6LA7 - chains A and B of the 6 polymer chains in the assembly; structure by electron microscopy, 2.82 A resolution.

# Chain A
Name: Capsid protein VP1
Organism: Echovirus E11
Chain sequence (285 residues; row label = number of the first residue in the row):
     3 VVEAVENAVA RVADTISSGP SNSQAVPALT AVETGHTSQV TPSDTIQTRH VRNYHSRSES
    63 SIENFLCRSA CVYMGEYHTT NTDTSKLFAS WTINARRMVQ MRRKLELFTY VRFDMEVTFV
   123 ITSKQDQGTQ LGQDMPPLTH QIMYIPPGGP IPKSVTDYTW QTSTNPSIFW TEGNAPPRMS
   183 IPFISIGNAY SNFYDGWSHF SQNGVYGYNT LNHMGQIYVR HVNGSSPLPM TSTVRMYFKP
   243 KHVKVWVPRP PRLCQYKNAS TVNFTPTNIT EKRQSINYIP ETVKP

# Chain B
Name: Capsid protein VP2
Organism: Echovirus E11
Chain sequence (251 residues; numbered 11 to 261; the number before each row is that of its first residue):
    11 DRVRSITLGN STITTQESAN VVVAYGRWPE YLKDNEATAE DQPTQPDVAT CRFYTLESVT
    71 WERDSPGWWW KFPDALKDMG LFGQNMYYHY LGRAGYTIHV QCNASKFHQG CLMVVCVPEA
   131 EMGCSQVDGT VNEHSLSEGE TAKKFASTST NGTNTVQSIV TNAGMGVGVG NLTIFPHQWI
   191 NLRTNNCATI VMPYINNVPM DNMFRHHNFT LMIIPFVPLD YSSDSSTYVP ITVTVAPMCA
   251 EYNGLRLATS L

# Interface between chain A and chain B
Pairs across the interface (71):
  Val34(A) with Trp189(B)
  Glu35(A) with Gln188(B); Trp189(B), hydrogen bond (backbone-backbone); Asn191(B), hydrogen bond; Thr194(B); Asn195(B)
  Thr36(A) with Val32(B); Gln188(B)
  Gly37(A) with His187(B)
  Thr111(A) with Glu129(B)
  Tyr112(A) with Glu129(B), hydrogen bond; Asn206(B)
  Asn190(A) with Asn207(B), hydrogen bond (backbone-backbone); Pro209(B)
  Ala191(A) with Asn207(B), hydrogen bond (backbone-side chain)
  Ser193(A) with Asn207(B), hydrogen bond
  Phe195(A) with Glu129(B); Glu131(B)
  Tyr196(A) with Glu131(B), hydrogen bond (backbone-side chain); His216(B)
  Asp197(A) with Lys81(B), salt bridge; Ala130(B); His216(B); His217(B), hydrogen bond (backbone-backbone)
  Gly198(A) with Arg215(B)
  Trp199(A) with Val141(B); Asn142(B); Glu143(B), hydrogen bond; Arg215(B), hydrogen bond (backbone-backbone)
  Ser200(A) with Arg215(B)
  His201(A) with Arg215(B)
  Phe202(A) with Asn212(B); Arg215(B)
  Gln204(A) with Asp84(B); Glu143(B); Phe214(B), hydrogen bond (side chain-backbone)
  Tyr208(A) with Glu131(B); Met132(B); Val141(B), hydrophobic
  Gly209(A) with Glu131(B)
  Val249(A) with Tyr35(B)
  Pro250(A) with Phe185(B)
  Arg251(A) with Pro128(B), hydrogen bond (side chain-backbone); Glu129(B), hydrogen bond (side chain-backbone)
  Pro252(A) with Val177(B); Asn181(B); Ile184(B); Phe185(B)
  Pro253(A) with Val177(B)
  Arg254(A) with Gly176(B)
  Leu255(A) with Asn172(B); Gly176(B), hydrogen bond (backbone-backbone)
  Cys256(A) with Asn172(B); Gly176(B), hydrogen bond (backbone-backbone)
  Asn260(A) with Val137(B)
  Val264(A) with Glu131(B)
  Asn265(A) with Gly133(B); Cys134(B); Gln136(B); Val137(B), hydrogen bond (side chain-backbone); Gly139(B), hydrogen bond (side chain-backbone)
  Phe266(A) with Val137(B); Gln167(B); Gly174(B); Met175(B); Gly176(B)
  Pro268(A) with Ser159(B); Gln167(B); Asn172(B)
  Thr269(A) with Asn172(B)
  Ile271(A) with Thr171(B)
Also at the interface, not in a pair above, chain A (41 interface residues in all): Gly189, Ser203, Tyr210, Lys259, Thr263, Thr267
Also at the interface, not in a pair above, chain B (54 interface residues in all): Ala29, Asn30, Tyr100, Asp138, Leu146, Ile169, Gly178, Leu182, Ile205, Val208, Thr220, Leu261

# In short
41 residues of chain A face 54 of chain B across their interface; the contacts include 17 hydrogen bonds and 1
salt bridge. Among the polar pairs are Asp197(A)-Lys81(B), Glu35(A)-Asn191(B) and Tyr112(A)-Glu129(B).
Here chain A is Capsid protein VP1 and chain B is Capsid protein VP2, both from Echovirus E11. Entry 6LA7
(Cryo-EM structure of echovirus 11 complexed with its uncoating receptor FcRn at pH 5.5) was determined by
electron microscopy together with 6LA3, 6LA4, 6LA5, 6LA6, 6LAO, 6LAP and 3 further entries from the same
study.
